PDB entry 9B1B | electron microscopy, 2.30 A resolution | chains A and C of the 4 polymer chains in the assembly

# Chain A
Protein: Capsid protein VP1
Organism: enterovirus D68
Notes: EC 3.4.22.29, 3.6.1.15, 3.4.22.28, 2.7.7.48
UniProtKB: A0A097BW12 (A0A097BW12_HED68); residues -11 to 297 here correspond to UniProt positions 553-861 (UniProt number = residue number + 564)
Sequence (309 residues; each row starts with the number of its first residue; numbers below 1 keep their minus sign (Leu-11 is residue -11)):
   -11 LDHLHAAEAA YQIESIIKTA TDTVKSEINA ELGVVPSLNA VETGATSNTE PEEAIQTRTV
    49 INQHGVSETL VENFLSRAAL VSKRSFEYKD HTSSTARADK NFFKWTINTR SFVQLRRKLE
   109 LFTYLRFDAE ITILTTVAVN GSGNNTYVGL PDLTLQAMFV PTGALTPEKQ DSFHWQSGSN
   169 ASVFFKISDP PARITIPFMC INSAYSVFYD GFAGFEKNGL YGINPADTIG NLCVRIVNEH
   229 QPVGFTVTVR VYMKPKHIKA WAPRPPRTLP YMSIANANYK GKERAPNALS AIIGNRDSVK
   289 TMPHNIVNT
Not modelled in the structure: -11 to 0, 84-85, 130-134, 297
Ligand contacts: A1AIG (4-[(propan-2-yl)oxy]-N-{(4M)-4-[1-(2,2,2-trifluoroethyl)-1H-pyrazol-4-yl]quinolin-8-yl}benzamide): Val69, Trp93, Ile95, Asn96, Thr97, Arg98, Leu107, Leu113, Phe115, Ala117, Ile119, Ala145, Met146, Phe147, Ala169, Ser170, Val171, Ile182, Ile184, Tyr193, Val195, Ile217, Leu220, Val239, Met241

# Chain C
Protein: viral protein 2
Organism: enterovirus D68
UniProtKB: A0A0A7X639 (A0A0A7X639_9ENTO); residues 1-248 here correspond to UniProt positions 70-317 (UniProt number = residue number + 69)
Sequence (248 residues; each row starts with the number of its first residue):
     1 SPSAEACGYS DRVLQLKLGN SAIVTQEAAN YCCAYGEWPN YLPDHEAVAI DKPTQPETAT
    61 DRFYTLKSVK WETGSTGWWW KLPDALNNIG MFGQNVQHHY LYRSGFLIHV QCNATKFHQG
   121 ALLVVAIPEH QRGAHNTNTS PGFDDIMKGE EGGTFNHPYV LDDGTSLACA TIFPHQWINL
   181 RTNNSATIVL PWMNAAPMDF PLRHNQWTLA IIPVVPLGTR TTSSMVPITV SIAPMCCEFN
   241 GLRHAITQ
Not modelled in the structure: 1-9, 248

# How chain A and chain C interact
Contacting residue pairs (100; chain A residue first):
  Val29(A) - Trp177(C)
  Glu30(A) - Gln176(C)
  Glu30(A) - Trp177(C)  hydrogen bond (backbone-backbone)
  Glu30(A) - Asn179(C)  hydrogen bond
  Glu30(A) - Thr182(C)  hydrogen bond
  Glu30(A) - Asn183(C)
  Thr31(A) - Ala29(C)
  Thr31(A) - His175(C)
  Thr31(A) - Gln176(C)  hydrogen bond (backbone-side chain)
  Gly32(A) - His175(C)
  Thr111(A) - Glu129(C)
  Tyr112(A) - Glu129(C)  hydrogen bond
  Tyr112(A) - Met193(C)  hydrogen bond (side chain-backbone)
  Tyr112(A) - Asn194(C)
  Tyr112(A) - Ala195(C)
  Asn190(A) - Ala195(C)
  Asn190(A) - Ala196(C)
  Ser191(A) - Ala195(C)
  Ala192(A) - Ala195(C)
  Phe196(A) - Glu129(C)
  Phe196(A) - Gln131(C)
  Tyr197(A) - Glu129(C)
  Tyr197(A) - Gln131(C)  hydrogen bond (backbone-side chain)
  Tyr197(A) - His204(C)
  Asp198(A) - Lys81(C)  salt bridge
  Asp198(A) - Glu129(C)  hydrogen bond (backbone-side chain)
  Asp198(A) - His130(C)
  Asp198(A) - Gln131(C)
  Asp198(A) - His204(C)
  Asp198(A) - Asn205(C)  hydrogen bond (backbone-backbone)
  Asp198(A) - Thr208(C)  hydrogen bond
  Gly199(A) - Arg203(C)
  Gly199(A) - His204(C)
  Phe200(A) - Gly142(C)
  Phe200(A) - Phe143(C)  hydrophobic
  Phe200(A) - Ile146(C)  hydrophobic
  Phe200(A) - Arg203(C)  hydrogen bond (backbone-backbone)
  Gly202(A) - Arg203(C)  hydrogen bond (backbone-side chain)
  Phe203(A) - Tyr100(C)  hydrophobic
  Phe203(A) - Phe200(C)  hydrophobic
  Phe203(A) - Arg203(C)  hydrogen bond (backbone-side chain)
  Glu204(A) - Arg203(C)  hydrogen bond (backbone-side chain)
  Lys205(A) - Phe143(C)
  Lys205(A) - Arg203(C)
  Tyr209(A) - His130(C)
  Tyr209(A) - Gln131(C)
  Tyr209(A) - Arg132(C)  hydrogen bond (side chain-backbone)
  Tyr209(A) - Pro141(C)
  Tyr209(A) - Ile146(C)
  Gly210(A) - Gln131(C)
  Ala250(A) - Tyr35(C)
  Ala250(A) - Met193(C)  hydrophobic
  Pro251(A) - Ile172(C)
  Pro251(A) - Phe173(C)
  Arg252(A) - Pro128(C)  hydrogen bond (side chain-backbone)
  Arg252(A) - Glu129(C)  hydrogen bond (side chain-backbone)
  Arg252(A) - Ile172(C)
  Arg252(A) - Phe173(C)
  Pro253(A) - Thr165(C)
  Pro253(A) - Ser166(C)
  Pro253(A) - Cys169(C)  hydrophobic
  Pro253(A) - Ile172(C)
  Pro253(A) - Phe173(C)
  Pro254(A) - Thr165(C)
  Arg255(A) - Asp163(C)  hydrogen bond (side chain-backbone)
  Arg255(A) - Gly164(C)
  Thr256(A) - Gly164(C)  hydrogen bond (backbone-backbone)
  Thr256(A) - Thr165(C)  hydrogen bond (side chain-backbone)
  Thr256(A) - Ser166(C)
  Leu257(A) - Gly164(C)  hydrogen bond (backbone-backbone)
  Met260(A) - Thr137(C)
  Met260(A) - Asn138(C)
  Ala263(A) - Ser140(C)
  Asn264(A) - Asn138(C)  hydrogen bond (side chain-backbone)
  Asn264(A) - Thr139(C)
  Asn264(A) - Ser140(C)  hydrogen bond
  Ala265(A) - Gly133(C)
  Asn266(A) - Gly133(C)
  Asn266(A) - Ala134(C)  hydrogen bond (side chain-backbone)
  Asn266(A) - Thr137(C)  hydrogen bond (side chain-backbone)
  Asn266(A) - Asn138(C)
  Asn266(A) - Thr139(C)  hydrogen bond (side chain-backbone)
  Asn266(A) - Pro141(C)
  Tyr267(A) - Gly133(C)
  Tyr267(A) - Ala134(C)  hydrogen bond (backbone-backbone)
  Tyr267(A) - His135(C)
  Tyr267(A) - Asn136(C)  hydrogen bond (backbone-backbone)
  Tyr267(A) - His157(C)  hydrogen bond
  Tyr267(A) - Val160(C)  hydrophobic
  Tyr267(A) - Asp162(C)
  Tyr267(A) - Asp163(C)
  Tyr267(A) - Gly164(C)
  Lys268(A) - Asn136(C)
  Leu277(A) - His135(C)
  Leu277(A) - His157(C)
  Leu277(A) - Tyr159(C)
  Leu277(A) - Val160(C)  hydrophobic
  Ser278(A) - Tyr159(C)
  Ala279(A) - Tyr159(C)
  Ile280(A) - Tyr159(C)  hydrogen bond (backbone-side chain)
Other interface residues (no listed pair), chain A (42 interface residues in all): Ser194, Val195, Ser261
Other interface residues (no listed pair), chain C (53 interface residues in all): Asn30, Ile127, Met147, Asn156, Leu161, Ala170

# Summary
Chain A and chain C form an interface of 42 and 53 residues respectively; the contacts include 30 hydrogen
bonds and 1 salt bridge. Among the polar pairs are Asp198(A)-Lys81(C), Glu30(A)-Asn179(C) and
Glu30(A)-Thr182(C). Ligands of chain A: compound A1AIG.
Chain A is Capsid protein VP1 and chain C is viral protein 2, both from enterovirus D68; the structure, EV-D68
in complex with inhibitor Jun11-78-7, was determined by electron microscopy.
